PDB entry 8HHX | electron microscopy, 3.62 A resolution | chains A and B of the 7 polymer chains in the assembly

[Chain A]
Name: Spike glycoprotein
Source organism: Severe acute respiratory syndrome coronavirus 2
UniProtKB: P0DTC2 (SPIKE_SARS2); numbering as in UniProt; present here: 14-155, 158-1208
Chain sequence (1259 residues; each row starts with the number of its first residue; note: 2 numbers in that range are skipped by the numbering (no residue carries them; nothing is unmodelled there); numbers below 1 keep their minus sign (Met-5 is residue -5)):
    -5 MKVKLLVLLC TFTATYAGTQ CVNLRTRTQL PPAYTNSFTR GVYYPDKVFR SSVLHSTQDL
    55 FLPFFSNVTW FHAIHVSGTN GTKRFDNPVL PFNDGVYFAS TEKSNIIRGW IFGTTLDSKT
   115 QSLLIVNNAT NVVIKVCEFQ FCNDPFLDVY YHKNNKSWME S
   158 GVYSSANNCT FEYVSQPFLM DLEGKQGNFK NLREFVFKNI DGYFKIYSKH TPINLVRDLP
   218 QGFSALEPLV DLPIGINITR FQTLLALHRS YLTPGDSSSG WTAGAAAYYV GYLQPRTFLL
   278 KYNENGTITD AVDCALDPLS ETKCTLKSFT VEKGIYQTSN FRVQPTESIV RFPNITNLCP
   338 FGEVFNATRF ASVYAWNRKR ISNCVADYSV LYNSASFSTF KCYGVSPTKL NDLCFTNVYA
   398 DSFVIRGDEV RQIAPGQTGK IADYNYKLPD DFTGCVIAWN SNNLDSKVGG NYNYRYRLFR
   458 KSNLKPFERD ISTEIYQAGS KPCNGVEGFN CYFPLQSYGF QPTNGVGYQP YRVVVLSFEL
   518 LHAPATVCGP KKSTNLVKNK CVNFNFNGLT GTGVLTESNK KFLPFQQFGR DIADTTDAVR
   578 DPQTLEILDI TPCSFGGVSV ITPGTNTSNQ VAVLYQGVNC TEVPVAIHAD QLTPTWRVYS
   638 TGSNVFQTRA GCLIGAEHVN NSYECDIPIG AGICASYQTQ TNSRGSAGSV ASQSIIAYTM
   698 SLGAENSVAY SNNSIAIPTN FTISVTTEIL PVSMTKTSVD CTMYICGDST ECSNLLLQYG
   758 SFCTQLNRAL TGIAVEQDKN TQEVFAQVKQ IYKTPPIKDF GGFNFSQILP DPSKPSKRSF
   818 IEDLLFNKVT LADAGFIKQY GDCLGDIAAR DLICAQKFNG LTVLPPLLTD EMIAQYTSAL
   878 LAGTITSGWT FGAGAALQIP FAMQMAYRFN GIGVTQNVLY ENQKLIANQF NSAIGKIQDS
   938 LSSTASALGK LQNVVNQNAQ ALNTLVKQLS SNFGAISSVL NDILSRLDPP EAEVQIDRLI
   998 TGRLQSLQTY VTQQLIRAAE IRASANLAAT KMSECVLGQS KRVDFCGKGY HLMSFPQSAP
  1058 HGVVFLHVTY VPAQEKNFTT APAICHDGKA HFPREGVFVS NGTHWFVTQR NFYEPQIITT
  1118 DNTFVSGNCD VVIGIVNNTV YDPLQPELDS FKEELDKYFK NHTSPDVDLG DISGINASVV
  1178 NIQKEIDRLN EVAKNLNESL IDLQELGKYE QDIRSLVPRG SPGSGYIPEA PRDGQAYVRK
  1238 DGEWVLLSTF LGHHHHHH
Not modelled in the structure: -5 to 24, 70-83, 178-185, 244-262, 332-525, 621-640, 677-688, 828-852, 1141-1255
Construct notes: expression tag (-5 to 13, 1209-1255); variant Arg19 (Thr in P0DTC2), Asp142 (Gly in P0DTC2), Gly158 (Arg in P0DTC2), Arg452 (Leu in P0DTC2), Lys478 (Thr in P0DTC2), Gly614 (Asp in P0DTC2), Arg681 (Pro in P0DTC2), Gly682 (Arg in P0DTC2), Ser683 (Arg in P0DTC2), Gly685 (Arg in P0DTC2), Asn950 (Asp in P0DTC2), Pro986 (Lys in P0DTC2), Pro987 (Val in P0DTC2)
Disulfides: Cys131-Cys166, Cys291-Cys301, Cys617-Cys649, Cys662-Cys671, Cys738-Cys760, Cys743-Cys749, Cys1032-Cys1043, Cys1082-Cys1126
Glycans and other covalent adducts: N-acetylglucosamine (NAG) linked to Asn122, Asn331, Asn616, Asn657, Asn709, Asn717, Asn801, Asn1074, Asn1134
Curated features (UniProtKB/Swiss-Prot):
  - region: Asn280 to Cys301 (Putative superantigen), Arg403 to Asp405 (Integrin-binding motif), Asn448 to Tyr451, Tyr453 to Phe456 (Immunodominant HLA epitope recognized by the CD8+), Ser816 to Tyr837 (Fusion peptide 1), Lys835 to Phe855 (Fusion peptide 2), Asp1163 to Glu1202 (Heptad repeat 2)
  - site: Arg815, Ser816 (Cleavage)
  - glycosylation: Asn17 (N-linked (GlcNAc...) (complex) asparagine), Asn61 (N-linked (GlcNAc...) (hybrid) asparagine), Asn74 (N-linked (GlcNAc...) (complex) asparagine), Asn122 (N-linked (GlcNAc...) (hybrid) asparagine), Asn149 (N-linked (GlcNAc...) (complex) asparagine), Asn165 (N-linked (GlcNAc...) (complex) asparagine), Asn234 (N-linked (GlcNAc...) (high mannose) asparagine), Asn282 (N-linked (GlcNAc...) (complex) asparagine), Thr323 (O-linked (GalNAc) threonine), Ser325 (O-linked (HexNAc...) serine), Asn331 (N-linked (GlcNAc...) (complex) asparagine), Asn343 (N-linked (GlcNAc...) (complex) asparagine), Asn603 (N-linked (GlcNAc...) (hybrid) asparagine), Asn616 (N-linked (GlcNAc...) (complex) asparagine), Asn657 (N-linked (GlcNAc...) (complex) asparagine), Thr676 (O-linked (GlcNAc...) threonine), Thr678 (O-linked (GlcNAc...) threonine), Asn709 (N-linked (GlcNAc...) (high mannose) asparagine), Asn717 (N-linked (GlcNAc...) (hybrid) asparagine), Asn801 (N-linked (GlcNAc...) (hybrid) asparagine) and 6 more in UniProt
  - natural variant: Leu18 (L18F: In strain: Beta/B.1.351, Gamma/P.1 and 1 more), Thr20 (T20N: In strain: Gamma/P.1), Leu24 to Ala27 (sequence variant, change not given here; In strain: Omicron/BA.2, Omicron/BA.2.12.1 and 6 more), Pro26 (P26S: In strain: Gamma/P.1), Gln52 (Q52H: In strain: Omicron/EG.5.1), Ala67 (A67V: In strain: Eta/B.1.525, Omicron/BA.1), His69 to Val70 (deletion: In strain: Alpha/B.1.1.7, Eta/B.1.525 and 5 more), Gly75 (G75V: In strain: Lambda/C.37), Thr76 (T76I: In strain: Lambda/C.37), Asp80 (D80A: In strain: Beta/B.1.351), Val83 (V83A: In strain: Omicron/XBB.1.5, Omicron/EG.5.1), Thr95 (T95I: In strain: Iota/B.1.526, Mu/B.1.621 and 2 more), 74 further natural variant entries in UniProt
  - mutagenesis: His69 to Val70 (Increased incorporation of cleaved spike into virions), Asn121 (N121Q: Partial loss of biliverdin affinity), Arg190 (R190K: Partial loss of biliverdin affinity), Asn234 (N234Q: Increased resistance to neutralizing antibodies), Asn331 (N331Q: Reduced viral infectivity), Asn343 (N343Q: Reduced viral infectivity), Tyr453 (Y453F: Decreased HLA binding to NF9 epitope. Increased binding affinity to human ACE2), Ala475 (A475V: Increased resistance to neutralizing antibodies), Val483 (V483A: Increased resistance to neutralizing antibodies), Glu484 (E484D: Increased replication in human TMEM106B overexpressing cells), Phe490 (F490L: Increased resistance to neutralizing antibodies and human covalescent sera neutralization), Gln493 (Q493N: Reduced host ACE2-binding affinity in vitro; Q493Y: Reduced host ACE2-binding affinity in vitro), 8 further mutagenesis entries in UniProt

[Chain B]
Name: Spike glycoprotein
Source organism: Severe acute respiratory syndrome coronavirus 2
UniProtKB: P0DTC2 (SPIKE_SARS2); residue numbers follow UniProt; this construct covers 14-146, 149-1208
Chain sequence (1259 residues; row label = number of the first residue in the row; note: 2 numbers in that range are skipped by the numbering (no residue carries them; nothing is unmodelled there); numbers below 1 keep their minus sign (Met-5 is residue -5)):
    -5 MKVKLLVLLC TFTATYAGTQ CVNLRTRTQL PPAYTNSFTR GVYYPDKVFR SSVLHSTQDL
    55 FLPFFSNVTW FHAIHVSGTN GTKRFDNPVL PFNDGVYFAS TEKSNIIRGW IFGTTLDSKT
   115 QSLLIVNNAT NVVIKVCEFQ FCNDPFLDVY YH
   149 KNNKSWMESG VYSSANNCTF EYVSQPFLMD LEGKQGNFKN LREFVFKNID GYFKIYSKHT
   209 PINLVRDLPQ GFSALEPLVD LPIGINITRF QTLLALHRSY LTPGDSSSGW TAGAAAYYVG
   269 YLQPRTFLLK YNENGTITDA VDCALDPLSE TKCTLKSFTV EKGIYQTSNF RVQPTESIVR
   329 FPNITNLCPF GEVFNATRFA SVYAWNRKRI SNCVADYSVL YNSASFSTFK CYGVSPTKLN
   389 DLCFTNVYAD SFVIRGDEVR QIAPGQTGKI ADYNYKLPDD FTGCVIAWNS NNLDSKVGGN
   449 YNYRYRLFRK SNLKPFERDI STEIYQAGSK PCNGVEGFNC YFPLQSYGFQ PTNGVGYQPY
   509 RVVVLSFELL HAPATVCGPK KSTNLVKNKC VNFNFNGLTG TGVLTESNKK FLPFQQFGRD
   569 IADTTDAVRD PQTLEILDIT PCSFGGVSVI TPGTNTSNQV AVLYQGVNCT EVPVAIHADQ
   629 LTPTWRVYST GSNVFQTRAG CLIGAEHVNN SYECDIPIGA GICASYQTQT NSRGSAGSVA
   689 SQSIIAYTMS LGAENSVAYS NNSIAIPTNF TISVTTEILP VSMTKTSVDC TMYICGDSTE
   749 CSNLLLQYGS FCTQLNRALT GIAVEQDKNT QEVFAQVKQI YKTPPIKDFG GFNFSQILPD
   809 PSKPSKRSFI EDLLFNKVTL ADAGFIKQYG DCLGDIAARD LICAQKFNGL TVLPPLLTDE
   869 MIAQYTSALL AGTITSGWTF GAGAALQIPF AMQMAYRFNG IGVTQNVLYE NQKLIANQFN
   929 SAIGKIQDSL SSTASALGKL QNVVNQNAQA LNTLVKQLSS NFGAISSVLN DILSRLDPPE
   989 AEVQIDRLIT GRLQSLQTYV TQQLIRAAEI RASANLAATK MSECVLGQSK RVDFCGKGYH
  1049 LMSFPQSAPH GVVFLHVTYV PAQEKNFTTA PAICHDGKAH FPREGVFVSN GTHWFVTQRN
  1109 FYEPQIITTD NTFVSGNCDV VIGIVNNTVY DPLQPELDSF KEELDKYFKN HTSPDVDLGD
  1169 ISGINASVVN IQKEIDRLNE VAKNLNESLI DLQELGKYEQ DIRSLVPRGS PGSGYIPEAP
  1229 RDGQAYVRKD GEWVLLSTFL GHHHHHH
Not modelled in the structure: -5 to 24, 70-80, 149-157, 173-185, 243-262, 621-640, 677-688, 828-848, 1141-1255
Construct notes: expression tag (-5 to 13, 1209-1255); variant Arg19 (Thr in P0DTC2), Asp142 (Gly in P0DTC2), Gly158 (Arg in P0DTC2), Arg452 (Leu in P0DTC2), Lys478 (Thr in P0DTC2), Gly614 (Asp in P0DTC2), Arg681 (Pro in P0DTC2), Gly682 (Arg in P0DTC2), Ser683 (Arg in P0DTC2), Gly685 (Arg in P0DTC2), Asn950 (Asp in P0DTC2), Pro986 (Lys in P0DTC2), Pro987 (Val in P0DTC2)
Disulfides: Cys131-Cys166, Cys291-Cys301, Cys379-Cys432, Cys391-Cys525, Cys480-Cys488, Cys617-Cys649, Cys662-Cys671, Cys738-Cys760, Cys743-Cys749, Cys1032-Cys1043, Cys1082-Cys1126
Glycans and other covalent adducts: N-acetylglucosamine (NAG) linked to Asn282, Asn603, Asn616, Asn709, Asn717, Asn801, Asn1074, Asn1098, Asn1134
Curated features (UniProtKB/Swiss-Prot):
  - region: Asn280 to Cys301 (Putative superantigen), Arg403 to Asp405 (Integrin-binding motif), Asn448 to Tyr451, Tyr453 to Phe456 (Immunodominant HLA epitope recognized by the CD8+), Ser816 to Tyr837 (Fusion peptide 1), Lys835 to Phe855 (Fusion peptide 2), Asp1163 to Glu1202 (Heptad repeat 2)
  - site: Arg815, Ser816 (Cleavage)
  - glycosylation: Asn17 (N-linked (GlcNAc...) (complex) asparagine), Asn61 (N-linked (GlcNAc...) (hybrid) asparagine), Asn74 (N-linked (GlcNAc...) (complex) asparagine), Asn122 (N-linked (GlcNAc...) (hybrid) asparagine), Asn165 (N-linked (GlcNAc...) (complex) asparagine), Asn234 (N-linked (GlcNAc...) (high mannose) asparagine), Asn282 (N-linked (GlcNAc...) (complex) asparagine), Thr323 (O-linked (GalNAc) threonine), Ser325 (O-linked (HexNAc...) serine), Asn331 (N-linked (GlcNAc...) (complex) asparagine), Asn343 (N-linked (GlcNAc...) (complex) asparagine), Asn603 (N-linked (GlcNAc...) (hybrid) asparagine), Asn616 (N-linked (GlcNAc...) (complex) asparagine), Asn657 (N-linked (GlcNAc...) (complex) asparagine), Thr676 (O-linked (GlcNAc...) threonine), Thr678 (O-linked (GlcNAc...) threonine), Asn709 (N-linked (GlcNAc...) (high mannose) asparagine), Asn717 (N-linked (GlcNAc...) (hybrid) asparagine), Asn801 (N-linked (GlcNAc...) (hybrid) asparagine), Asn1074 (N-linked (GlcNAc...) (hybrid) asparagine) and 5 more in UniProt
  - natural variant: Leu18 (L18F: In strain: Beta/B.1.351, Gamma/P.1 and 1 more), Thr20 (T20N: In strain: Gamma/P.1), Leu24 to Ala27 (sequence variant, change not given here; In strain: Omicron/BA.2, Omicron/BA.2.12.1 and 6 more), Pro26 (P26S: In strain: Gamma/P.1), Gln52 (Q52H: In strain: Omicron/EG.5.1), Ala67 (A67V: In strain: Eta/B.1.525, Omicron/BA.1), His69 to Val70 (deletion: In strain: Alpha/B.1.1.7, Eta/B.1.525 and 5 more), Gly75 (G75V: In strain: Lambda/C.37), Thr76 (T76I: In strain: Lambda/C.37), Asp80 (D80A: In strain: Beta/B.1.351), Val83 (V83A: In strain: Omicron/XBB.1.5, Omicron/EG.5.1), Thr95 (T95I: In strain: Iota/B.1.526, Mu/B.1.621 and 2 more), 73 further natural variant entries in UniProt
  - mutagenesis: His69 to Val70 (Increased incorporation of cleaved spike into virions), Asn121 (N121Q: Partial loss of biliverdin affinity), Arg190 (R190K: Partial loss of biliverdin affinity), Asn234 (N234Q: Increased resistance to neutralizing antibodies), Asn331 (N331Q: Reduced viral infectivity), Asn343 (N343Q: Reduced viral infectivity), Tyr453 (Y453F: Decreased HLA binding to NF9 epitope. Increased binding affinity to human ACE2), Ala475 (A475V: Increased resistance to neutralizing antibodies), Val483 (V483A: Increased resistance to neutralizing antibodies), Glu484 (E484D: Increased replication in human TMEM106B overexpressing cells), Phe490 (F490L: Increased resistance to neutralizing antibodies and human covalescent sera neutralization), Gln493 (Q493N: Reduced host ACE2-binding affinity in vitro; Q493Y: Reduced host ACE2-binding affinity in vitro), 8 further mutagenesis entries in UniProt

[Chain A / chain B interface]
Contacting residue pairs (136; chain A residue first):
  Tyr38(A) - Phe562(B)  hydrophobic
  Lys41(A) - Phe562(B)  hydrogen bond (side chain-backbone)
  Lys41(A) - Gln563(B)
  Lys41(A) - Gln564(B)  hydrogen bond (backbone-backbone)
  Val42(A) - Gln563(B)
  Val42(A) - Phe565(B)  hydrophobic
  Val42(A) - Arg567(B)
  Phe43(A) - Lys558(B)
  Phe43(A) - Phe559(B)  hydrophobic
  Phe43(A) - Gln563(B)
  Phe43(A) - Phe565(B)  hydrogen bond (backbone-backbone)
  Phe43(A) - Gly566(B)
  Phe43(A) - Arg567(B)  hydrogen bond (backbone-backbone)
  Arg44(A) - Arg567(B)
  Arg44(A) - Asp568(B)  hydrogen bond (side chain-backbone)
  Val47(A) - Ile569(B)  hydrophobic
  Tyr170(A) - Asn360(B)
  Gly199(A) - Pro521(B)
  Pro225(A) - Phe562(B)
  Pro230(A) - Ala520(B)
  Pro230(A) - Pro521(B)
  Pro230(A) - Thr523(B)
  Asn282(A) - Leu560(B)
  Gly283(A) - Leu560(B)
  Gly283(A) - Gln563(B)  hydrogen bond (backbone-side chain)
  Thr284(A) - Leu560(B)
  Asp737(A) - Asn317(B)  hydrogen bond
  Met740(A) - Arg319(B)  hydrogen bond
  Asp745(A) - Arg319(B)  salt bridge
  Gln755(A) - Ser968(B)
  Gln755(A) - Asn969(B)
  Gln755(A) - Phe970(B)
  Gln755(A) - Gly971(B)  hydrogen bond (side chain-backbone)
  Gln755(A) - Ala972(B)
  Tyr756(A) - Ser968(B)
  Tyr756(A) - Phe970(B)
  Ser758(A) - Thr961(B)  hydrogen bond
  Ser758(A) - Gln965(B)  hydrogen bond
  Phe759(A) - Phe970(B)  hydrophobic
  Phe759(A) - Gln1002(B)
  Phe759(A) - Ser1003(B)
  Arg765(A) - Gln957(B)
  Gln784(A) - Asp1041(B)
  Lys786(A) - Gly700(B)
  Gln787(A) - Ala701(B)
  Gln787(A) - Asn703(B)  hydrogen bond
  Ile788(A) - Leu699(B)
  Ile788(A) - Glu702(B)
  Ile788(A) - Asn703(B)  hydrogen bond (backbone-backbone)
  Tyr789(A) - Asn703(B)
  Tyr789(A) - Val705(B)  hydrophobic
  Lys790(A) - Glu702(B)
  Lys790(A) - Asn703(B)  hydrogen bond (backbone-backbone)
  Lys790(A) - Ser704(B)
  Pro792(A) - Val705(B)
  Pro792(A) - Tyr707(B)
  Asp796(A) - Tyr707(B)  hydrogen bond (backbone-side chain)
  Asp796(A) - Asn709(B)
  Phe797(A) - Tyr707(B)
  Gly798(A) - Ile1130(B)
  Gln853(A) - Ala570(B)
  Lys854(A) - Gly614(B)
  Phe855(A) - Thr572(B)
  Phe855(A) - Pro589(B)  hydrophobic
  Phe855(A) - Phe592(B)
  Asn856(A) - Thr572(B)
  Thr859(A) - Phe592(B)
  Pro862(A) - Ala647(B)  hydrophobic
  Pro863(A) - Ala668(B)  hydrogen bond (backbone-backbone)
  Leu864(A) - Pro665(B)  hydrophobic
  Leu864(A) - Ala668(B)
  Leu864(A) - Gly669(B)  hydrogen bond (backbone-backbone)
  Thr866(A) - Arg646(B)
  Met869(A) - Gly669(B)
  Met869(A) - Met697(B)
  Tyr873(A) - Met697(B)
  Tyr873(A) - Leu699(B)
  Thr883(A) - Tyr707(B)
  Ser884(A) - Arg1107(B)  hydrogen bond (backbone-side chain)
  Gly885(A) - Arg1107(B)
  Trp886(A) - Tyr1047(B)  hydrogen bond
  Trp886(A) - Arg1107(B)
  Thr887(A) - Arg1107(B)  hydrogen bond
  Gly889(A) - Asp1041(B)
  Ala890(A) - Gly1046(B)
  Ala890(A) - Tyr1047(B)  hydrophobic
  Ala890(A) - Pro1069(B)
  Gly891(A) - Val1068(B)
  Ala892(A) - Glu1072(B)
  Leu894(A) - Ala713(B)
  Leu894(A) - Pro715(B)
  Leu894(A) - Glu1072(B)
  Leu894(A) - Arg1107(B)
  Gln895(A) - Val705(B)
  Gln895(A) - Ala706(B)
  Gln895(A) - Ser708(B)  hydrogen bond
  Gln895(A) - Ser711(B)
  Gln895(A) - Ile712(B)
  Gln895(A) - Ala713(B)  hydrogen bond (backbone-backbone)
  Ile896(A) - Ile712(B)  hydrophobic
  Ile896(A) - Arg1107(B)
  Pro897(A) - Ser708(B)
  Pro897(A) - Asn709(B)
  Pro897(A) - Ser711(B)
  Pro897(A) - Thr1077(B)
  Phe898(A) - Tyr707(B)
  Met900(A) - Pro1079(B)  hydrophobic
  Tyr904(A) - Gly1093(B)
  Tyr904(A) - Val1094(B)  hydrogen bond (side chain-backbone)
  Tyr904(A) - Arg1107(B)
  Asn907(A) - Arg1091(B)
  Thr912(A) - Phe1121(B)
  Gln913(A) - Phe1089(B)
  Gln913(A) - Pro1090(B)  hydrogen bond (side chain-backbone)
  Gln913(A) - Phe1121(B)
  Asn914(A) - Ser1123(B)  hydrogen bond
  Tyr917(A) - Pro1079(B)
  Tyr917(A) - Phe1089(B)  hydrophobic
  Tyr917(A) - Val1128(B)
  Tyr917(A) - Val1129(B)
  Glu918(A) - Ser1123(B)  hydrogen bond
  Glu918(A) - Gly1124(B)  hydrogen bond (side chain-backbone)
  Glu918(A) - Val1128(B)
  Gln920(A) - Ile1130(B)
  Lys921(A) - Val1128(B)
  Lys921(A) - Ile1130(B)
  Asn960(A) - Ala570(B)
  Gln1005(A) - Thr1006(B)  hydrogen bond
  Leu1012(A) - Gln1010(B)
  Arg1019(A) - Glu1017(B)  salt bridge
  Thr1027(A) - Arg1039(B)
  Ser1030(A) - Val1040(B)
  Ser1030(A) - Asp1041(B)
  Glu1031(A) - Arg1039(B)  salt bridge
  Glu1031(A) - Val1040(B)
  Arg1039(A) - Arg1039(B)
Other interface residues (no listed pair), chain A (94 interface residues in all): Asp40, Asn165, Cys166, Thr167, Asp198, Glu224, Leu229, Ile231, Gly232, Tyr279, Gln762, Leu861, Ile882, Ala893, Ala903, Val963, Leu1001, Thr1009, Ile1013, Leu1034
Other interface residues (no listed pair), chain B (97 interface residues in all): Gln321, Arg357, Phe464, His519, Asp571, Thr573, Gly593, Gln613, Ile666, Gly667, Ile670, Thr696, Asn710, Ile1013, Tyr1067, Asn1074, Ala1078, Glu1092, Asn1108

[In short]
94 residues of chain A face 97 of chain B across their interface, with 28 hydrogen bonds and 3 salt bridges.
Among the polar pairs are Asp745(A)-Arg319(B), Arg1019(A)-Glu1017(B) and Glu1031(A)-Arg1039(B). Covalently
linked N-acetylglucosamine: at Asn122(A), Asn331(A), Asn616(A), Asn657(A), Asn709(A) and Asn717(A) and 3 more.
Chain A and chain B are both Spike glycoprotein (Severe acute respiratory syndrome coronavirus 2); the
structure, SARS-CoV-2 Delta Spike in complex with FP-12A, was determined by electron microscopy together with
7YCK, 7YCN and 8HHZ from the same study.
